Entry 3IK7 (X-ray diffraction, 1.97 A resolution); this record covers chains A and B.

[Chain A (and B)]
Name: Glutathione S-transferase A4
Organism: Homo sapiens
Notes: EC 2.5.1.18; chain B of this document is another copy of the same molecule, construct and numbering; everything in this record applies to it too
UniProt: O15217 (GSTA4_HUMAN); numbering as in UniProt (aligned over 1-222)
Amino-acid sequence (222 residues; each row starts with the number of its first residue):
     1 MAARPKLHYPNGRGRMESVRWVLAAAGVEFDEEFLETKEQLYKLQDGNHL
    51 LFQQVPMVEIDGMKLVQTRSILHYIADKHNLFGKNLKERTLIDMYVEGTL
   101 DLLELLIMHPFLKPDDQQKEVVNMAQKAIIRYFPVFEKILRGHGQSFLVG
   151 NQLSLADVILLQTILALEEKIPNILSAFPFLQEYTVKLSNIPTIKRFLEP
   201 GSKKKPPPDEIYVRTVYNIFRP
Unresolved in the structure: 1 (chain B: 1-2, 222)
Small-molecule neighbours: BOB ((S)-2-amino-5-((R)-1-(carboxymethylamino)-3-((3S,4R)-1,4-dihydroxynonan-3-ylthio)-1-oxopropan-2-ylamino)-5-oxopentanoic acid): Y9, G14, R15, L41, Q45, Q53, Q54, V55, P56, Q67, T68, I107, M108, F111, Y212, V216, Y217, F220, R221
UniProt features mapped onto this chain:
  - binding site (glutathione): Y9, Q54, V55, Q67, T68
  - binding site (substrate): Y212
  - modified residue: M1 (N-acetylmethionine)
  - mutagenesis: Y9 (Y9F: Reduces catalytic activity 70-fold), Y212 (Y212A/F/S: Strongly reduced activity towards 4-hydroxynon-2-enal and 1-chloro-2,4-dinitrobenzene)
From the paper describing this entry:
  - contacts within the chain: F111-Y217 (pi stacking)
  - binding site for BOB: Y9, R15, Q45, Q67, I107, M108, F111, Y212, V216, Y217
  - catalytic residues: R15 (citing earlier work)
  - catalytic residues: Y9
  - mutagenesis - Y9F (71-fold): decreased catalytic activity
  - conformationally variable residues (side-chain flip): M108

[Interface between chain A and chain B]
Residue-residue contacts (56; chain A residue first):
  L51(A) - M94(B)  hydrophobic
  L51(A) - Y95(B)  hydrophobic
  L51(A) - V135(B)
  F52(A) - M94(B)
  F52(A) - G98(B)
  F52(A) - R131(B)  hydrogen bond (backbone-side chain)
  F52(A) - Y132(B)  hydrophobic
  F52(A) - F136(B)  hydrophobic
  Q53(A) - I130(B)  hydrogen bond (side chain-backbone)
  Q53(A) - R131(B)  hydrogen bond
  Q54(A) - R131(B)
  Q54(A) - Y132(B)
  M63(A) - K87(B)
  L65(A) - T90(B)
  L65(A) - M94(B)  hydrophobic
  V66(A) - M94(B)  hydrophobic
  Q67(A) - M94(B)
  Q67(A) - E97(B)
  Q67(A) - G98(B)
  Q67(A) - D101(B)  hydrogen bond
  R69(A) - R69(B)
  R69(A) - E97(B)
  S70(A) - D93(B)  hydrogen bond
  S70(A) - M94(B)  hydrogen bond (side chain-backbone)
  S70(A) - E97(B)
  H73(A) - H73(B)
  H73(A) - D93(B)  salt bridge
  Y74(A) - L86(B)  hydrophobic
  Y74(A) - K87(B)
  Y74(A) - T90(B)
  K78(A) - L86(B)
  L86(A) - Y74(B)  hydrophobic
  L86(A) - K78(B)
  R89(A) - R89(B)
  T90(A) - L65(B)
  T90(A) - Y74(B)
  D93(A) - S70(B)  hydrogen bond
  D93(A) - H73(B)  salt bridge
  M94(A) - L51(B)  hydrophobic
  M94(A) - F52(B)
  M94(A) - L65(B)  hydrophobic
  M94(A) - V66(B)  hydrophobic
  M94(A) - Q67(B)
  M94(A) - S70(B)  hydrogen bond (backbone-side chain)
  E97(A) - Q67(B)
  E97(A) - R69(B)
  E97(A) - S70(B)
  G98(A) - F52(B)
  G98(A) - Q67(B)
  D101(A) - Q67(B)  hydrogen bond
  R131(A) - F52(B)  hydrogen bond (side chain-backbone)
  R131(A) - Q53(B)
  R131(A) - Q54(B)
  Y132(A) - F52(B)  hydrophobic
  Y132(A) - Q54(B)
  V135(A) - L51(B)
Other interface residues (no listed pair), chain A (28 interface residues in all): K64, D77, Y95, F136
Other interface residues (no listed pair), chain B (30 interface residues in all): Q45, K64, D77

[Summary]
28 residues of chain A face 30 of chain B across their interface, with 10 hydrogen bonds and 2 salt bridges.
Among the polar pairs are H73(A)-D93(B), F52(A)-R131(B) and Q53(A)-I130(B). Ligands of chain A: compound BOB.
The paper reports catalytic residues R15(A) and Y9(A); Y9F of chain A reduces catalytic activity.
Both chains are Glutathione S-transferase A4 (Homo sapiens). Entry 3IK7 (Human glutathione transferase a4-4
with GSDHN) was determined by X-ray diffraction (same publication as 3IK9).
